PDB entry 6KNC | electron microscopy, 9.30 A resolution (very low resolution: no residue pairs are listed; an interface is given only as per-side residue counts) | chains B and E of the 7 polymer chains in the assembly

Chain B:
Protein: DNA polymerase D DP2 (DNA polymerase II large) subunit
Organism: Thermococcus kodakarensis
Sequence (1324 residues; row label = number of the first residue in the row):
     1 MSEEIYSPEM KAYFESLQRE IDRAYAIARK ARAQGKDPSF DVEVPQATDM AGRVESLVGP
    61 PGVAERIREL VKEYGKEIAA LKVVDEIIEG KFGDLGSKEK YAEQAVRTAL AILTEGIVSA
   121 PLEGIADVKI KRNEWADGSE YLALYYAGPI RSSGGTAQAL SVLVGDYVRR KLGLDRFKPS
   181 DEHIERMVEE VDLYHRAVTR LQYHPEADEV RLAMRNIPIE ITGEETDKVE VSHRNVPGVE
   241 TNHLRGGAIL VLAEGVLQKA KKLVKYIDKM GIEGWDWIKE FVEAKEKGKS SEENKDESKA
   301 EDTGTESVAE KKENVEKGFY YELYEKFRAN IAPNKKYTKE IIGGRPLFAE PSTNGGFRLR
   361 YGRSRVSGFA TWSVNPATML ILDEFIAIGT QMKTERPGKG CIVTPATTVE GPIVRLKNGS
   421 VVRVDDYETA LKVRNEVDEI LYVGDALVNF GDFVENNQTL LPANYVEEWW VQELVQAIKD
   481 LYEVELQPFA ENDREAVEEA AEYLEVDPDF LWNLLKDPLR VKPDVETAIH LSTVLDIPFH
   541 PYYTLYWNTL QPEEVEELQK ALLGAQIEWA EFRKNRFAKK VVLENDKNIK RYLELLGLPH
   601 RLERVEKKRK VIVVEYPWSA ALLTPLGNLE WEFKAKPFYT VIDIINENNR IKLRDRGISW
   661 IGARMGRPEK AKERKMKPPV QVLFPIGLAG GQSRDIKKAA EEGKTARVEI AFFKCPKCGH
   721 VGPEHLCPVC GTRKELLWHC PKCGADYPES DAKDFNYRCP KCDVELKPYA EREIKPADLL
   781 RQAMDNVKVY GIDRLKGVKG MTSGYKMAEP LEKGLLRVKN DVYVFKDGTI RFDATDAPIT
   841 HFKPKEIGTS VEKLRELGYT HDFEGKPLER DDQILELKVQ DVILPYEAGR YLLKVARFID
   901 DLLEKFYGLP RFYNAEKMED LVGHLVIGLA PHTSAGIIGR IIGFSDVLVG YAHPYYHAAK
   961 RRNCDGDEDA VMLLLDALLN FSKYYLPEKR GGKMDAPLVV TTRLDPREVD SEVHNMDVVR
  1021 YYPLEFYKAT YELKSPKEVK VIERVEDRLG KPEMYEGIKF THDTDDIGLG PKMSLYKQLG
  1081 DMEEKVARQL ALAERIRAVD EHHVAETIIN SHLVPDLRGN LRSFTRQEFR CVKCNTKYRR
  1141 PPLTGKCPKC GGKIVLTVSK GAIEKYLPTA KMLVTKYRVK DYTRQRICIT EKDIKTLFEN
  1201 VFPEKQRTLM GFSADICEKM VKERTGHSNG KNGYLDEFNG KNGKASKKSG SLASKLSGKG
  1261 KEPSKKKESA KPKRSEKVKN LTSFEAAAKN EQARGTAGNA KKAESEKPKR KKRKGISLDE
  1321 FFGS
Disordered / not traced: 1-7, 289-314, 365-371, 383-399, 663-676, 1048-1079, 1199-1205, 1229-1324
Bound ions: Zn2+ site 1: C715, C718, C727, C730; Zn2+ site 2: C740, C743, C759, C762; Zn2+ site 3: C1131, C1147, C1150
What the authors report for this chain:
  - catalytic residues: D965, D967

Chain E:
Protein: DNA polymerase sliding clamp 1
Organism: Thermococcus kodakarensis KOD1
UniProt: Q5JF32 (PCNA1_THEKO); residue numbers follow UniProt; this construct covers 1-249
Sequence (249 residues; each row starts with the number of its first residue):
     1 MPFEVVFDGA KEFADLIATA SNLIDEAAFK FTEEGISMRA MDPSRVVLID LNLPESIFSK
    61 YEVEEPETIG INMDQFKKIL KRGKAKDTLI LRKGDENFLE ITFEGTAKRT FRLPLIDVEE
   121 LELELPELPF TAKVVLLGEV LKEGIKDASL VSDAIKFIAK ENEFTMKAEG ETNEVEIRLT
   181 LEDEGLLDLE VEEETKSAYG IRYLSDMVKG IGKADEVILR FGNEMPLQME YMIRDEGRLT
   241 FLLAPRVEE

How chain B and chain E interact:
At this resolution (9 A) residue pairs are not listed: 18 residues of chain B and 30 of chain E lie at the interface.

Summary:
The interface between chain B and chain E involves 18 residues on one side and 30 on the other. C715(B),
C718(B), C727(B) and C730(B) coordinate Zn2+ site 1. C740(B), C743(B), C759(B) and C762(B) form the Zn2+ site
2. From the paper: catalytic residues D965(B) and D967(B).
Chain B is DNA polymerase D DP2 (DNA polymerase II large) subunit (Thermococcus kodakarensis) and chain E is
DNA polymerase sliding clamp 1 (Thermococcus kodakarensis KOD1); the structure, PolD-PCNA-DNA (form B), was
determined by electron microscopy, deposited together with 6KNB.
